PDB entry 5L26 | X-ray diffraction, 3.40 A resolution | chains A and B of the 3 polymer chains in the assembly

Chain A (and B):
Name: Nucleoside permease
From: Neisseria wadsworthii 9715
Notes: chain B of this document is another copy of the same molecule, construct and numbering; everything in this record applies to it too
UniProt: G4CRQ5 (G4CRQ5_9NEIS); numbering as in UniProt (aligned over 1-425)
Sequence (431 residues; row label = number of the first residue in the row; numbers below 1 keep their minus sign (Gly-5 is residue -5)):
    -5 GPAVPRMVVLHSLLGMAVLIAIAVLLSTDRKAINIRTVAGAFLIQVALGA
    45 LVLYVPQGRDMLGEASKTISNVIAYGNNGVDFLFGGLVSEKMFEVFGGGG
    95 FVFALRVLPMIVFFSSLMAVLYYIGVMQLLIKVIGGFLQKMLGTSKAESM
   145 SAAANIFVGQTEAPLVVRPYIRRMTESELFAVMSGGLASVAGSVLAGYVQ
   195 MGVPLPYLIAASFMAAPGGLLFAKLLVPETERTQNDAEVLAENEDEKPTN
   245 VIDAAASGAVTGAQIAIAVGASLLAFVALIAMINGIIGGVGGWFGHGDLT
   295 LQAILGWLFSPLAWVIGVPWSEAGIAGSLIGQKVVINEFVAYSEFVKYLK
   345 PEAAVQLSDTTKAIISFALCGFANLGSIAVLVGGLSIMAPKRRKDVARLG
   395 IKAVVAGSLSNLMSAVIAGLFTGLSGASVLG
Disordered / not traced: -5 to -2, 286-290, 423-425 (chain B: -5 to 0, 232-240, 425)
Construct notes: expression tag (-5 to 0)
Metal / ion sites: Na+: Asn149, Val152, Ser183, Val184
Ligand contacts:
  - 6ZL (2-{[(4-O-alpha-D-glucopyranosyl-beta-D-glucopyranosyl)oxy]methyl}-2-octyldecyl 4-O-alpha-D-glucopyranosyl-beta-D-glucopyranoside), molecule 1: Leu42, Val127, Ile128, Phe131, Leu132, Lys134, Phe207
  - 6ZL, molecule 2: Val46, Met55, Leu56, Glu58, Ala59, Thr62, Ile63, Ile203, Ala204, Phe207
  - 6ZL, molecule 3: Ile63, Val66, Phe108, Leu111, Met112, Leu115, Met121, Phe151, Gly186, Leu189, Ile203
  - 6ZL, molecule 4: Val114, Tyr117, Ile118, Val245
  - 6ZL, molecule 5: Met276, Gly279, Ile280, Gly282, Gly283
  - uridine (URI): Gly153, Gln154, Ala185, Ser187, Val188, Asn331, Glu332, Phe333, Phe366, Asn368, Ser371, Val374
Reported in the primary citation:
  - binding site for Na+: Asn149 (citing earlier work)
  - binding site for uridine: Gln154, Phe366, Ser371
  - binding site for uridine: Glu332 (citing earlier work)
  - mutagenesis - N149L, N149S: decreased binding to uridine
  - Na+ coordination: Asn149 (citing earlier work)

How chain A and chain B interact:
Pairs across the interface (49; chain A residue first):
  Val89(A) - Lys85(B)
  Phe90(A) - Gly80(B)
  Phe90(A) - Ser83(B)
  Phe90(A) - Met86(B)  hydrophobic
  Gly93(A) - Gly79(B)
  Gly93(A) - Gly80(B)  hydrogen bond (backbone-backbone)
  Val96(A) - Phe78(B)
  Val96(A) - Leu81(B)  hydrophobic
  Phe97(A) - Phe76(B)
  Phe97(A) - Leu77(B)  hydrogen bond (backbone-backbone)
  Ala98(A) - Leu77(B)  hydrogen bond (backbone-backbone)
  Ala262(A) - Val254(B)  hydrophobic
  Gly264(A) - Leu77(B)
  Ala265(A) - Val106(B)
  Ala265(A) - Ala253(B)
  Ala265(A) - Ala257(B)  hydrophobic
  Ser266(A) - Ala253(B)
  Leu267(A) - Phe76(B)  hydrophobic
  Leu268(A) - Gly73(B)
  Leu268(A) - Val74(B)  hydrophobic
  Leu268(A) - Leu77(B)  hydrophobic
  Leu268(A) - Pro103(B)  hydrophobic
  Leu268(A) - Phe107(B)  hydrophobic
  Ala269(A) - Ser110(B)
  Ala269(A) - Ala253(B)  hydrophobic
  Phe270(A) - Ile246(B)  hydrophobic
  Phe270(A) - Ala249(B)  hydrophobic
  Phe270(A) - Ala250(B)  hydrophobic
  Val271(A) - Asn72(B)
  Val271(A) - Gly73(B)
  Val271(A) - Phe76(B)  hydrophobic
  Ala272(A) - Tyr69(B)
  Ala272(A) - Gly70(B)
  Ala272(A) - Phe107(B)  hydrophobic
  Leu273(A) - Phe107(B)  hydrophobic
  Leu273(A) - Leu111(B)  hydrophobic
  Leu273(A) - Ala249(B)  hydrophobic
  Ala275(A) - Tyr69(B)
  Ala275(A) - Asn72(B)
  Met276(A) - Tyr69(B)  hydrophobic
  Met276(A) - Leu111(B)  hydrophobic
  Gly279(A) - Tyr69(B)
  Val329(A) - Ile246(B)
  Ser337(A) - Phe76(B)
  Leu369(A) - Asn244(B)  hydrogen bond (backbone-side chain)
  Leu369(A) - Ile246(B)  hydrophobic
  Gly370(A) - Ile246(B)
  Ala373(A) - Thr243(B)
  Ala373(A) - Asp247(B)
Other interface residues (no listed pair), chain A (31 interface residues in all): Leu81, Met86, Phe95, Leu102, Ile261, Ile372
Other interface residues (no listed pair), chain B (32 interface residues in all): Val66, Val89, Val114, Ile261

Overview:
31 residues of chain A and 32 residues of chain B are in contact, with 4 hydrogen bonds. Polar pairs include
Leu369(A)-Asn244(B), Gly93(A)-Gly80(B) and Phe97(A)-Leu77(B). From the paper: a binding site for uridine at
Gln154(A), Phe366(A) and Ser371(A) among others; N149L and N149S of chain A reduce binding to uridine.
Chain A and chain B are both Nucleoside permease (Neisseria wadsworthii 9715); the structure, Structure of
CNTnw in an inward-facing substrate-bound state, was determined by X-ray diffraction (same publication as
5L24, 5L27, 5L2A, 5L2B and 5U9W).
